Entry 1RLD (X-ray diffraction, 2.50 A resolution); this record covers chains A and B of the 4 polymer chains in the assembly.

# Chain A (and B)
Name: Ribulose 1,5 bisphosphate carboxylase/oxygenase (large chain)
From: Nicotiana tabacum
Notes: EC 4.1.1.39; chain B of this document is another copy of the same molecule, construct and numbering; everything in this record applies to it too
Reference sequence: P00876 (RBL_TOBAC); numbering as in UniProt (aligned over 22-467)
Chain sequence (446 residues; numbered 22 to 467; the number before each row is that of its first residue):
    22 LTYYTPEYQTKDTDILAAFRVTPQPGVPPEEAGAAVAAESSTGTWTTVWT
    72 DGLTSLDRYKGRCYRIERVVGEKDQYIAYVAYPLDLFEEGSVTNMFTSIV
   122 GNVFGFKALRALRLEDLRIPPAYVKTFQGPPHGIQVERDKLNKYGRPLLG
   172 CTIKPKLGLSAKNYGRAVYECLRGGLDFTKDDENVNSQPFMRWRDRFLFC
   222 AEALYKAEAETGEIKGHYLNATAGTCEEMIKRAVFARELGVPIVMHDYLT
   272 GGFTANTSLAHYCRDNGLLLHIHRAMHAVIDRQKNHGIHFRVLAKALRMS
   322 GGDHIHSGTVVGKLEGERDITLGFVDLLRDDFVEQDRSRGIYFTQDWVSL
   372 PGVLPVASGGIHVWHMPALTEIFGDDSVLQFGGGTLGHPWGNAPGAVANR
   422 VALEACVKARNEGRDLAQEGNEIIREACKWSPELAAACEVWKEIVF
Disordered / not traced: 64-68
Disulfides: Cys172-Cys192, Cys449-Cys459
Construct notes: conflict Glu229 (Gln in P00876), Val377 (Glu in P00876)

# Interface between chain A and chain B
Residue-residue contacts (154; chain A residue first):
  Ser61(A) - Lys177(B)
  Trp70(A) - Leu407(B)
  Trp70(A) - Asn413(B)  hydrogen bond
  Thr71(A) - Lys175(B)  hydrogen bond (side chain-backbone)
  Thr71(A) - Leu407(B)
  Asp72(A) - Pro176(B)
  Leu74(A) - Asn184(B)
  Thr75(A) - Gly179(B)  hydrogen bond (side chain-backbone)
  Thr75(A) - Leu180(B)
  Leu77(A) - Pro176(B)  hydrophobic
  Tyr80(A) - Leu178(B)
  Tyr80(A) - Gly179(B)
  Tyr80(A) - Phe211(B)
  Asp106(A) - Gln209(B)
  Asp106(A) - Pro210(B)
  Asp106(A) - Phe211(B)
  Leu107(A) - Leu178(B)  hydrophobic
  Leu107(A) - Gln209(B)  hydrogen bond (backbone-side chain)
  Phe108(A) - Gln209(B)
  Phe108(A) - Pro210(B)
  Glu109(A) - Asn207(B)
  Glu109(A) - Ser208(B)  hydrogen bond (side chain-backbone)
  Glu109(A) - Arg253(B)  salt bridge
  Glu110(A) - Pro210(B)
  Glu110(A) - Arg213(B)  salt bridge
  Ser112(A) - Ala244(B)
  Ser112(A) - Gly245(B)  hydrogen bond (side chain-backbone)
  Thr114(A) - Thr243(B)
  Thr114(A) - Ala244(B)
  Thr114(A) - Thr271(B)  hydrogen bond (side chain-backbone)
  Thr114(A) - Gly272(B)
  Asn115(A) - Asn205(B)  hydrogen bond (side chain-backbone)
  Asn115(A) - Asn207(B)  hydrogen bond
  Asn115(A) - Gln209(B)  hydrogen bond
  Phe117(A) - Thr271(B)
  Thr118(A) - Glu204(B)
  Thr118(A) - Asn205(B)
  Thr118(A) - Asp268(B)
  Thr118(A) - Thr271(B)  hydrogen bond
  Thr118(A) - Ala296(B)
  Ser119(A) - Asn205(B)
  Val121(A) - Met297(B)
  Val121(A) - Val300(B)
  Gly122(A) - Ala296(B)
  Gly122(A) - Met297(B)  hydrogen bond (backbone-backbone)
  Phe125(A) - Ala299(B)
  Phe125(A) - Val300(B)  hydrophobic
  Phe125(A) - Arg303(B)  hydrogen bond (backbone-side chain)
  Gly126(A) - Ala299(B)
  Gly126(A) - Arg303(B)
  Phe127(A) - Arg303(B)  hydrogen bond (backbone-side chain)
  Leu130(A) - Arg303(B)  hydrogen bond (backbone-side chain)
  Arg131(A) - Arg303(B)
  Arg131(A) - Gln304(B)  hydrogen bond (backbone-side chain)
  Lys175(A) - Thr71(B)  hydrogen bond (backbone-side chain)
  Pro176(A) - Asp72(B)
  Pro176(A) - Leu77(B)  hydrophobic
  Lys177(A) - Ser61(B)
  Leu178(A) - Tyr80(B)
  Leu178(A) - Leu107(B)  hydrophobic
  Gly179(A) - Thr75(B)  hydrogen bond (backbone-side chain)
  Gly179(A) - Tyr80(B)
  Leu180(A) - Thr75(B)
  Asn184(A) - Leu74(B)
  Glu204(A) - Thr118(B)
  Asn205(A) - Asn115(B)  hydrogen bond (backbone-side chain)
  Asn205(A) - Thr118(B)
  Asn205(A) - Ser119(B)
  Asn207(A) - Glu109(B)
  Asn207(A) - Asn115(B)  hydrogen bond
  Ser208(A) - Glu109(B)  hydrogen bond (backbone-side chain)
  Gln209(A) - Asp106(B)
  Gln209(A) - Leu107(B)  hydrogen bond (side chain-backbone)
  Gln209(A) - Phe108(B)
  Gln209(A) - Asn115(B)  hydrogen bond
  Pro210(A) - Asp106(B)
  Pro210(A) - Phe108(B)
  Pro210(A) - Glu110(B)
  Phe211(A) - Tyr80(B)
  Phe211(A) - Asp106(B)
  Arg213(A) - Glu110(B)  salt bridge
  Thr243(A) - Thr114(B)
  Ala244(A) - Ser112(B)
  Ala244(A) - Thr114(B)
  Ala244(A) - Thr275(B)  hydrogen bond (backbone-side chain)
  Gly245(A) - Ser112(B)  hydrogen bond (backbone-side chain)
  Gly245(A) - Thr275(B)
  Gly245(A) - Thr278(B)  hydrogen bond (backbone-side chain)
  Thr246(A) - Thr275(B)
  Thr246(A) - Thr278(B)
  Thr246(A) - Ser279(B)
  Thr246(A) - His282(B)
  Cys247(A) - Cys247(B)  disulfide
  Cys247(A) - Thr275(B)
  Cys247(A) - Ala276(B)  hydrophobic
  Cys247(A) - Ser279(B)  hydrogen bond (backbone-side chain)
  Glu248(A) - Ser279(B)  hydrogen bond
  Arg253(A) - Glu109(B)  salt bridge
  Asp268(A) - Thr118(B)
  Thr271(A) - Thr114(B)  hydrogen bond (backbone-side chain)
  Thr271(A) - Phe117(B)
  Thr271(A) - Thr118(B)  hydrogen bond
  Thr271(A) - Phe274(B)
  Gly272(A) - Thr114(B)
  Gly272(A) - Gly273(B)
  Gly272(A) - Phe274(B)
  Gly272(A) - Thr275(B)  hydrogen bond (backbone-side chain)
  Gly273(A) - Gly272(B)
  Gly273(A) - Gly273(B)
  Phe274(A) - Thr271(B)
  Phe274(A) - Gly272(B)
  Thr275(A) - Ala244(B)  hydrogen bond (side chain-backbone)
  Thr275(A) - Gly245(B)
  Thr275(A) - Thr246(B)
  Thr275(A) - Cys247(B)
  Thr275(A) - Gly272(B)  hydrogen bond (side chain-backbone)
  Thr275(A) - Ala276(B)
  Ala276(A) - Cys247(B)  hydrophobic
  Ala276(A) - Thr275(B)
  Thr278(A) - Gly245(B)  hydrogen bond (side chain-backbone)
  Thr278(A) - Thr246(B)
  Ser279(A) - Thr246(B)
  Ser279(A) - Cys247(B)  hydrogen bond (side chain-backbone)
  Ser279(A) - Glu248(B)  hydrogen bond
  His282(A) - Thr246(B)
  Ala296(A) - Thr118(B)
  Ala296(A) - Gly122(B)
  Met297(A) - Val121(B)
  Met297(A) - Gly122(B)  hydrogen bond (backbone-backbone)
  Ala299(A) - Phe125(B)
  Ala299(A) - Gly126(B)
  Ala299(A) - His307(B)  hydrogen bond (backbone-side chain)
  Val300(A) - Val121(B)
  Val300(A) - Phe125(B)  hydrophobic
  Val300(A) - Ile301(B)  hydrophobic
  Val300(A) - His307(B)
  Val300(A) - Ile309(B)  hydrophobic
  Ile301(A) - Val300(B)  hydrophobic
  Arg303(A) - Phe125(B)  hydrogen bond (side chain-backbone)
  Arg303(A) - Gly126(B)
  Arg303(A) - Phe127(B)  hydrogen bond (side chain-backbone)
  Arg303(A) - Leu130(B)  hydrogen bond (side chain-backbone)
  Arg303(A) - Arg131(B)
  Arg303(A) - His307(B)
  Gln304(A) - Arg131(B)  hydrogen bond (side chain-backbone)
  Gln304(A) - His307(B)
  His307(A) - Ala299(B)  hydrogen bond (side chain-backbone)
  His307(A) - Val300(B)
  His307(A) - Arg303(B)
  His307(A) - Gln304(B)
  Ile309(A) - Val300(B)  hydrophobic
  Leu407(A) - Trp70(B)
  Leu407(A) - Thr71(B)
  Asn413(A) - Trp70(B)  hydrogen bond
Also at the interface, not in a pair above, chain A (75 interface residues in all): Thr63, Lys128, Ala132, Met250, Asn306, Gly308
Also at the interface, not in a pair above, chain B (75 interface residues in all): Thr63, Lys128, Ala132, Met250, Asn306, Gly308
Cross-chain cystine bridges: Cys247(A)-Cys247(B)

# Summary
The chain A/chain B interface involves 75 residues from each chain, with 1 disulfide bond, 44 hydrogen bonds
and 4 salt bridges. Polar contacts include Glu109(A)-Arg253(B), Glu110(A)-Arg213(B) and Trp70(A)-Asn413(B).
Both chains are Ribulose 1,5 bisphosphate carboxylase/oxygenase (large chain) (Nicotiana tabacum). Entry 1RLD
(Solid-state phase transition in the crystal structure of ribulose 1,5-biphosphate
carboxylase(slash)oxygenase) was determined by X-ray diffraction.
